4M44 - chains A and F of the 6 polymer chains in the assembly; structure by X-ray diffraction, 2.50 A resolution.

[Chain A]
Protein: Hemagglutinin HA1
From: Influenza B virus
Notes: fragment: Hemagglutinin HA1
Reference sequence: A3DQM7 (A3DQM7_9INFB); the construct lacks a stretch of the UniProt sequence, so the offset changes along the chain: 1-163 = UniProt 16-178; 164-344 = UniProt 181-361
Amino-acid sequence (346 residues; each row starts with the number of its first residue; a row labelled like 163A-163B holds insertion residues (163A, then the next letters in order)):
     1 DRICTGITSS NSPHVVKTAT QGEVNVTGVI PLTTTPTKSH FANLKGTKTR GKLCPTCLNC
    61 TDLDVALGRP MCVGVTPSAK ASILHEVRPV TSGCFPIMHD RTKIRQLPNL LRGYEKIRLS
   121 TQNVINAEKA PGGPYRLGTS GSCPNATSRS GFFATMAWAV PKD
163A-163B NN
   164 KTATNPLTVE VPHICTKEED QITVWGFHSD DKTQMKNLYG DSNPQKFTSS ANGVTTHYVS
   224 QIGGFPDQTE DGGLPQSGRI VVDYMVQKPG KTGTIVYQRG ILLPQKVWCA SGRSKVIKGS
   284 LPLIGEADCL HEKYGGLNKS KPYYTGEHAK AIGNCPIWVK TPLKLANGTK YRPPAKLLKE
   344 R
Not modelled in the structure: 342-344
Cystine bridges: Cys54-Cys57, Cys60-Cys72, Cys94-Cys143, Cys178-Cys272, Cys292-Cys318
Covalent attachments: N-acetylglucosamine (NAG) linked to Asn25, Asn59, Asn145, Asn163B, Asn301, Asn330
Reported in the primary citation:
  - binding site for N-acetyl-alpha-neuraminic acid: Phe95, Arg136, Thr139, Ser140, Gly141, Trp158, Asp193, Gln239, Ser240
  - binding site for beta-D-galactopyranose: Pro238
  - conformationally variable residues (loop rearrangement): Thr139 to Gly141

[Chain F]
Protein: Hemagglutinin HA2
From: Influenza B virus
Notes: fragment: Hemagglutinin HA2
Reference sequence: A3DQM7 (A3DQM7_9INFB); residues 1-176 here correspond to UniProt positions 362-537 (UniProt number = residue number + 361)
Amino-acid sequence (182 residues; numbered 1 to 182; the number before each row is that of its first residue):
     1 GFFGAIAGFL EGGWEGMIAG WHGYTSHGAH GVAVAADLKS TQEAINKITK NLNSLSELEV
    61 KNLQRLSGAM DELHNEILEL DEKVDDLRAD TISSQIELAV LLSNEGIINS EDEHLLALER
   121 KLKKMLGPSA VDIGNGCFET KHKCNQTCLD RIAAGTFNAG EFSLPTFDSL NITAASGALV
   181 PR
Not modelled in the structure: 1, 173-182
Construct notes: expression tag (177-182)
Cystine bridges: Cys144-Cys148
Covalent attachments: N-acetylglucosamine (NAG) linked to Asn145

[Chain A / chain F interface]
Contacting residue pairs (7):
  Asn215(A) with Glu72(F); Leu73(F)
  Gly216(A) with Leu73(F)
  Lys254(A) with Glu72(F), salt bridge
  Arg276(A) with Glu79(F), salt bridge; Glu82(F), salt bridge
  Lys313(A) with Lys83(F)
Other interface residues (no listed pair), chain A (6 interface residues in all): Lys251
Other interface residues (no listed pair), chain F (6 interface residues in all): Asn75

[Summary]
Chain A and chain F each contribute 6 residues to their interface, with 3 salt bridges. Polar pairs include
Lys254(A)-Glu72(F), Arg276(A)-Glu79(F) and Arg276(A)-Glu82(F). The paper reports a binding site for
N-acetyl-alpha-neuraminic acid at Phe95(A), Arg136(A) and Thr139(A) among others; a binding site for
beta-D-galactopyranose at Pro238(A).
Chain A is Hemagglutinin HA1 and chain F is Hemagglutinin HA2, both from Influenza B virus; the structure,
Crystal structure of hemagglutinin of influenza virus B/Yamanashi/166/1998 in complex with avian-like receptor
LSTa, was determined by X-ray diffraction, deposited together with 4M40.
